6GRR - chains A and B; structure by X-ray diffraction, 1.70 A resolution.

== Chain A ==
Name: Amine oxidase
Source organism: Escherichia coli
Notes: EC 1.4.3.-
UniProt: A0A2K0PX72 (A0A2K0PX72_ECOLX); residues 7-724 here correspond to UniProt positions 37-754 (UniProt number = residue number + 30)
Sequence (718 residues; numbered 7 to 724; the number before each row is that of its first residue):
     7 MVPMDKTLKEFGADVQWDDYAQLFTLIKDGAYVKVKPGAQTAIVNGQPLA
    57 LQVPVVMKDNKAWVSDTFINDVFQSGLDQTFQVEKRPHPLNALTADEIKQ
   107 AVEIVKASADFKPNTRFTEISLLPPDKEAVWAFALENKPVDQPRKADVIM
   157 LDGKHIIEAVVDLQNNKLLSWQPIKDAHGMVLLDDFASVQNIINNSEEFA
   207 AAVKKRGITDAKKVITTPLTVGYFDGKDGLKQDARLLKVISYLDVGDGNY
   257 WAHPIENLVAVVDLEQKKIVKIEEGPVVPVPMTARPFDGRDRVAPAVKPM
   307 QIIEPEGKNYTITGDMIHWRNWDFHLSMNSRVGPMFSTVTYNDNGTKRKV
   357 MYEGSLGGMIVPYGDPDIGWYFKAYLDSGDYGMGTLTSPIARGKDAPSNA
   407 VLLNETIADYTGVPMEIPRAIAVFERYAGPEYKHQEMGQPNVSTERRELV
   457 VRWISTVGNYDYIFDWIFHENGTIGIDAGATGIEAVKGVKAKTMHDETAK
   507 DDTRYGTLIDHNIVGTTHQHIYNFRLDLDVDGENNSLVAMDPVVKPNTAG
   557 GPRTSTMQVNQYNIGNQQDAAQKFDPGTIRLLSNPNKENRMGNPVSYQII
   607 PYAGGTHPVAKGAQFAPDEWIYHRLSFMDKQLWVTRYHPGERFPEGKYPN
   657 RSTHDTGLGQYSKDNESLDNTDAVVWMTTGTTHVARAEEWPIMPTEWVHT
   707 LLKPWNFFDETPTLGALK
Differences from the reference sequence: engineered mutation Phe-342 (Ile372 in A0A2K0PX72), Gln-573 (Glu603 in A0A2K0PX72)
Metal / ion sites: Cu ion: Tyr-466, His-524, His-526, His-689; Ca2+: Asp-533, Leu-534, Asp-535, Asp-678, Ala-679
From the paper describing this entry:
  - Ca2+ coordination: Asp-533, Asp-678 (citing earlier work)
  - mutagenesis - I342F/E573Q: abolished binding to Ca2+
  - mutagenesis - I342F: unchanged catalytic activity
  - mutagenesis - I342F/E573Q: decreased catalytic activity
  - Cu ion coordination: Tyr-466
  - conformationally variable residues (order/disorder transition, side-chain flip): Asp-383, His-526, Asn-569 to Gln-574, Tyr-667 to Ser-673, Met-699
  - contacts within the chain: Phe-342/Trp-472 (pi stacking)

== Chain B ==
Name: Amine oxidase
Source organism: Escherichia coli
Notes: EC 1.4.3.-
UniProt: A0A2K0PX72 (A0A2K0PX72_ECOLX); residues 6-725 here correspond to UniProt positions 36-755 (UniProt number = residue number + 30)
Sequence (720 residues; row label = number of the first residue in the row):
     6 HMVPMDKTLKEFGADVQWDDYAQLFTLIKDGAYVKVKPGAQTAIVNGQPL
    56 ALQVPVVMKDNKAWVSDTFINDVFQSGLDQTFQVEKRPHPLNALTADEIK
   106 QAVEIVKASADFKPNTRFTEISLLPPDKEAVWAFALENKPVDQPRKADVI
   156 MLDGKHIIEAVVDLQNNKLLSWQPIKDAHGMVLLDDFASVQNIINNSEEF
   206 AAAVKKRGITDAKKVITTPLTVGYFDGKDGLKQDARLLKVISYLDVGDGN
   256 YWAHPIENLVAVVDLEQKKIVKIEEGPVVPVPMTARPFDGRDRVAPAVKP
   306 MQIIEPEGKNYTITGDMIHWRNWDFHLSMNSRVGPMFSTVTYNDNGTKRK
   356 VMYEGSLGGMIVPYGDPDIGWYFKAYLDSGDYGMGTLTSPIARGKDAPSN
   406 AVLLNETIADYTGVPMEIPRAIAVFERYAGPEYKHQEMGQPNVSTERREL
   456 VVRWISTVGNYDYIFDWIFHENGTIGIDAGATGIEAVKGVKAKTMHDETA
   506 KDDTRYGTLIDHNIVGTTHQHIYNFRLDLDVDGENNSLVAMDPVVKPNTA
   556 GGPRTSTMQVNQYNIGNQQDAAQKFDPGTIRLLSNPNKENRMGNPVSYQI
   606 IPYAGGTHPVAKGAQFAPDEWIYHRLSFMDKQLWVTRYHPGERFPEGKYP
   656 NRSTHDTGLGQYSKDNESLDNTDAVVWMTTGTTHVARAEEWPIMPTEWVH
   706 TLLKPWNFFDETPTLGALKK
Differences from the reference sequence: engineered mutation Phe-342 (Ile372 in A0A2K0PX72), Gln-573 (Glu603 in A0A2K0PX72)
Metal / ion sites: Cu ion: Tyr-466, His-524, His-526, His-689; Ca2+: Asp-533, Leu-534, Asp-535, Asp-678, Ala-679

== Interface between chain A and chain B ==
Residue-residue contacts (344):
  Asp-24(A) / Lys-40(B)  salt bridge
  Tyr-26(A) / Leu-29(B)  hydrophobic
  Tyr-26(A) / Lys-40(B)
  Tyr-26(A) / Val-41(B)
  Tyr-26(A) / Lys-42(B)  hydrogen bond (side chain-backbone)
  Tyr-26(A) / Ala-45(B)
  Tyr-26(A) / Thr-47(B)  hydrogen bond (side chain-backbone)
  Tyr-26(A) / Ala-48(B)
  Tyr-26(A) / Ile-49(B)  hydrophobic
  Leu-29(A) / Tyr-26(B)  hydrophobic
  Lys-40(A) / Asp-24(B)  salt bridge
  Lys-40(A) / Tyr-26(B)
  Val-41(A) / Tyr-26(B)
  Lys-42(A) / Tyr-26(B)  hydrogen bond (backbone-side chain)
  Ala-45(A) / Tyr-26(B)
  Thr-47(A) / Tyr-26(B)  hydrogen bond (backbone-side chain)
  Ala-48(A) / Tyr-26(B)
  Ile-49(A) / Tyr-26(B)  hydrophobic
  Phe-230(A) / Pro-558(B)  hydrophobic
  Lys-233(A) / Pro-558(B)
  Tyr-256(A) / Glu-442(B)  hydrogen bond
  Trp-257(A) / Glu-442(B)  hydrogen bond
  Arg-291(A) / Arg-596(B)
  Phe-293(A) / His-440(B)
  Phe-293(A) / Val-448(B)
  Asp-294(A) / Val-448(B)
  Arg-296(A) / Lys-724(B)  hydrogen bond (backbone-side chain)
  Asp-297(A) / Ala-722(B)
  Asp-297(A) / Leu-723(B)
  Asp-297(A) / Lys-724(B)  hydrogen bond (backbone-backbone)
  Asp-297(A) / Lys-725(B)
  Arg-298(A) / Glu-716(B)  salt bridge
  Arg-298(A) / Leu-720(B)
  Arg-298(A) / Gly-721(B)  hydrogen bond (side chain-backbone)
  Arg-298(A) / Ala-722(B)
  Arg-298(A) / Leu-723(B)
  Arg-298(A) / Lys-724(B)
  Val-299(A) / Ala-722(B)  hydrogen bond (backbone-backbone)
  Val-299(A) / Lys-724(B)
  Val-303(A) / Asn-315(B)
  Val-303(A) / Arg-326(B)
  Val-303(A) / Arg-453(B)
  Lys-304(A) / Glu-312(B)  hydrogen bond (side chain-backbone)
  Lys-304(A) / Gly-313(B)
  Lys-304(A) / Lys-314(B)  hydrogen bond (side chain-backbone)
  Lys-304(A) / Asn-315(B)  hydrogen bond (backbone-side chain)
  Pro-305(A) / Glu-310(B)
  Pro-305(A) / Pro-311(B)
  Pro-305(A) / Glu-312(B)
  Met-306(A) / Ile-309(B)
  Met-306(A) / Glu-310(B)
  Met-306(A) / Asn-405(B)
  Met-306(A) / Glu-431(B)
  Met-306(A) / Arg-453(B)
  Gln-307(A) / Gln-307(B)
  Gln-307(A) / Ile-308(B)
  Gln-307(A) / Ile-309(B)  hydrogen bond (backbone-backbone)
  Ile-308(A) / Gln-307(B)
  Ile-309(A) / Met-306(B)
  Ile-309(A) / Gln-307(B)  hydrogen bond (backbone-backbone)
  Glu-310(A) / Pro-305(B)
  Glu-310(A) / Met-306(B)
  Pro-311(A) / Pro-305(B)
  Glu-312(A) / Lys-304(B)  hydrogen bond (backbone-side chain)
  Glu-312(A) / Pro-305(B)
  Gly-313(A) / Lys-304(B)
  Lys-314(A) / Lys-304(B)  hydrogen bond (backbone-side chain)
  Asn-315(A) / Lys-304(B)  hydrogen bond (side chain-backbone)
  Arg-326(A) / Ala-302(B)  hydrogen bond (side chain-backbone)
  Arg-326(A) / Val-303(B)
  Pro-368(A) / Met-563(B)
  Tyr-369(A) / Arg-559(B)  hydrogen bond (backbone-side chain)
  Tyr-369(A) / Met-563(B)
  Gly-370(A) / Arg-559(B)
  Gly-370(A) / Thr-562(B)
  Gly-370(A) / Met-563(B)  hydrogen bond (backbone-backbone)
  Asp-371(A) / Arg-559(B)
  Pro-372(A) / Asn-553(B)
  Pro-372(A) / Ala-555(B)  hydrophobic
  Pro-372(A) / Thr-562(B)
  Tyr-377(A) / Pro-558(B)  hydrophobic
  Tyr-377(A) / Arg-559(B)  hydrogen bond (backbone-side chain)
  Leu-392(A) / Met-443(B)  hydrophobic
  Ser-394(A) / Lys-439(B)
  Ser-394(A) / Gln-441(B)
  Pro-395(A) / Lys-439(B)
  Ala-397(A) / Asn-447(B)
  Ala-397(A) / Ser-449(B)
  Gly-399(A) / Tyr-433(B)
  Gly-399(A) / Glu-451(B)
  Lys-400(A) / Tyr-433(B)  hydrogen bond (backbone-side chain)
  Lys-400(A) / Gly-435(B)
  Lys-400(A) / Pro-436(B)
  Lys-400(A) / Ser-449(B)  hydrogen bond (side chain-backbone)
  Asp-401(A) / Tyr-433(B)
  Asp-401(A) / Pro-436(B)
  Asp-401(A) / Lys-439(B)  salt bridge
  Asp-401(A) / Ser-449(B)  hydrogen bond
  Ala-402(A) / Tyr-433(B)  hydrogen bond (backbone-side chain)
  Pro-403(A) / Tyr-433(B)
  Asn-405(A) / Met-306(B)
  Glu-431(A) / Met-306(B)
  Tyr-433(A) / Lys-400(B)  hydrogen bond (side chain-backbone)
  Tyr-433(A) / Asp-401(B)
  Tyr-433(A) / Ala-402(B)  hydrogen bond (side chain-backbone)
  Tyr-433(A) / Pro-403(B)
  Tyr-433(A) / Arg-458(B)
  Gly-435(A) / Lys-400(B)
  Pro-436(A) / Lys-400(B)
  Pro-436(A) / Asp-401(B)
  Pro-436(A) / Ile-469(B)  hydrophobic
  Pro-436(A) / Thr-701(B)  hydrogen bond (backbone-side chain)
  Glu-437(A) / Pro-700(B)
  Glu-437(A) / Thr-701(B)  hydrogen bond (backbone-backbone)
  Tyr-438(A) / Thr-487(B)
  Tyr-438(A) / Ile-698(B)  hydrophobic
  Tyr-438(A) / Met-699(B)
  Tyr-438(A) / Thr-701(B)
  Lys-439(A) / Ser-394(B)
  Lys-439(A) / Pro-395(B)
  Lys-439(A) / Asp-401(B)  salt bridge
  Lys-439(A) / Ile-460(B)
  Lys-439(A) / Asp-467(B)
  Lys-439(A) / Thr-487(B)  hydrogen bond (backbone-side chain)
  Lys-439(A) / Gly-488(B)  hydrogen bond (backbone-backbone)
  Lys-439(A) / Ile-698(B)
  His-440(A) / Phe-293(B)
  His-440(A) / Thr-462(B)
  His-440(A) / Gly-464(B)
  His-440(A) / Asn-465(B)  hydrogen bond (side chain-backbone)
  His-440(A) / Asp-467(B)  salt bridge
  His-440(A) / Ile-489(B)
  Gln-441(A) / Ser-394(B)
  Gln-441(A) / Thr-462(B)
  Gln-441(A) / Asp-467(B)  hydrogen bond (backbone-side chain)
  Glu-442(A) / Tyr-256(B)  hydrogen bond
  Glu-442(A) / Trp-257(B)  hydrogen bond
  Met-443(A) / Leu-392(B)  hydrophobic
  Asn-447(A) / Ala-397(B)
  Val-448(A) / Phe-293(B)
  Val-448(A) / Asp-294(B)
  Ser-449(A) / Lys-400(B)
  Ser-449(A) / Asp-401(B)  hydrogen bond
  Glu-451(A) / Gly-399(B)
  Arg-452(A) / Pro-700(B)
  Arg-452(A) / Thr-701(B)  hydrogen bond (side chain-backbone)
  Arg-453(A) / Met-306(B)
  Arg-458(A) / Tyr-433(B)
  Arg-458(A) / Gly-435(B)
  Ile-460(A) / Lys-439(B)
  Thr-462(A) / His-440(B)
  Thr-462(A) / Gln-441(B)
  Gly-464(A) / His-440(B)
  Asn-465(A) / His-440(B)  hydrogen bond (backbone-side chain)
  Asp-467(A) / Lys-439(B)
  Asp-467(A) / His-440(B)  salt bridge
  Asp-467(A) / Gln-441(B)  hydrogen bond (side chain-backbone)
  Ile-469(A) / Pro-436(B)  hydrophobic
  Asn-477(A) / Pro-700(B)
  Thr-487(A) / Tyr-438(B)
  Thr-487(A) / Lys-439(B)  hydrogen bond (side chain-backbone)
  Gly-488(A) / Lys-439(B)  hydrogen bond (backbone-backbone)
  Ile-489(A) / His-440(B)
  Thr-499(A) / Arg-596(B)
  Thr-499(A) / Met-597(B)
  Met-500(A) / Met-597(B)  hydrogen bond (backbone-backbone)
  Met-500(A) / Gly-598(B)
  Met-500(A) / Asn-599(B)
  His-501(A) / Glu-594(B)  salt bridge
  Arg-510(A) / Met-563(B)
  Arg-510(A) / Gln-564(B)
  Tyr-511(A) / Thr-562(B)
  Tyr-511(A) / Met-563(B)
  Tyr-511(A) / Gln-564(B)
  Leu-514(A) / Met-597(B)
  Leu-514(A) / Asn-599(B)
  Ile-515(A) / Met-597(B)
  Asp-516(A) / Arg-596(B)  salt bridge
  Asp-516(A) / Met-597(B)
  His-517(A) / Arg-596(B)  hydrogen bond
  His-517(A) / Met-597(B)
  His-524(A) / Met-563(B)
  Pro-548(A) / Gln-620(B)
  Val-550(A) / Gln-620(B)
  Val-550(A) / Phe-621(B)
  Val-550(A) / Ala-622(B)
  Asn-553(A) / Pro-372(B)
  Ala-555(A) / Pro-372(B)  hydrophobic
  Pro-558(A) / Phe-230(B)  hydrophobic
  Pro-558(A) / Lys-233(B)
  Pro-558(A) / Tyr-377(B)  hydrophobic
  Arg-559(A) / Tyr-369(B)  hydrogen bond (side chain-backbone)
  Arg-559(A) / Gly-370(B)
  Arg-559(A) / Asp-371(B)
  Arg-559(A) / Tyr-377(B)  hydrogen bond (side chain-backbone)
  Arg-559(A) / Phe-621(B)
  Arg-559(A) / Glu-625(B)  salt bridge
  Thr-560(A) / Ala-622(B)
  Thr-560(A) / Asp-624(B)  hydrogen bond
  Thr-560(A) / Glu-625(B)  hydrogen bond (backbone-side chain)
  Ser-561(A) / Phe-621(B)
  Ser-561(A) / Ala-622(B)  hydrogen bond (side chain-backbone)
  Ser-561(A) / Glu-625(B)  hydrogen bond
  Thr-562(A) / Gly-370(B)
  Thr-562(A) / Pro-372(B)
  Thr-562(A) / Tyr-511(B)
  Met-563(A) / Pro-368(B)
  Met-563(A) / Tyr-369(B)
  Met-563(A) / Gly-370(B)  hydrogen bond (backbone-backbone)
  Met-563(A) / Arg-510(B)
  Met-563(A) / Tyr-511(B)
  Met-563(A) / His-524(B)
  Met-563(A) / Gln-620(B)
  Met-563(A) / Phe-621(B)  hydrophobic
  Gln-564(A) / Arg-510(B)
  Gln-564(A) / Tyr-511(B)
  Asp-581(A) / Lys-617(B)  salt bridge
  Pro-582(A) / Pro-614(B)
  Pro-582(A) / Val-615(B)  hydrogen bond (backbone-backbone)
  Gly-583(A) / Val-615(B)
  Ile-585(A) / Pro-614(B)  hydrophobic
  Glu-594(A) / His-501(B)  salt bridge
  Asn-595(A) / Ala-693(B)
  Arg-596(A) / Arg-291(B)
  Arg-596(A) / Thr-499(B)
  Arg-596(A) / Asp-516(B)  salt bridge
  Arg-596(A) / His-517(B)  hydrogen bond
  Met-597(A) / Thr-499(B)
  Met-597(A) / Met-500(B)  hydrogen bond (backbone-backbone)
  Met-597(A) / Leu-514(B)
  Met-597(A) / Ile-515(B)
  Met-597(A) / Asp-516(B)
  Met-597(A) / His-517(B)
  Gly-598(A) / Met-500(B)
  Asn-599(A) / Met-500(B)
  Asn-599(A) / Leu-514(B)
  Tyr-608(A) / Pro-582(B)
  Tyr-608(A) / Tyr-608(B)
  Ala-609(A) / Gly-610(B)
  Ala-609(A) / Gly-611(B)  hydrogen bond (backbone-backbone)
  Gly-610(A) / Ala-609(B)
  Gly-610(A) / Gly-610(B)
  Gly-611(A) / Ala-609(B)  hydrogen bond (backbone-backbone)
  Thr-612(A) / Leu-707(B)
  Thr-612(A) / Lys-709(B)  hydrogen bond (backbone-side chain)
  His-613(A) / Lys-709(B)
  Pro-614(A) / Pro-582(B)
  Pro-614(A) / Ile-585(B)  hydrophobic
  Val-615(A) / Pro-582(B)  hydrogen bond (backbone-backbone)
  Val-615(A) / Gly-583(B)
  Gln-620(A) / Pro-548(B)
  Gln-620(A) / Val-550(B)
  Gln-620(A) / Met-563(B)
  Phe-621(A) / Val-550(B)
  Phe-621(A) / Arg-559(B)
  Phe-621(A) / Ser-561(B)
  Phe-621(A) / Met-563(B)  hydrophobic
  Ala-622(A) / Val-550(B)
  Ala-622(A) / Thr-560(B)
  Ala-622(A) / Ser-561(B)  hydrogen bond (backbone-side chain)
  Asp-624(A) / Thr-560(B)  hydrogen bond
  Glu-625(A) / Arg-559(B)  salt bridge
  Glu-625(A) / Thr-560(B)  hydrogen bond (side chain-backbone)
  Glu-625(A) / Ser-561(B)  hydrogen bond
  Val-690(A) / Ile-585(B)  hydrophobic
  Val-690(A) / Trp-711(B)
  Ala-691(A) / Trp-711(B)
  Arg-692(A) / Lys-709(B)
  Arg-692(A) / Pro-710(B)  hydrogen bond (side chain-backbone)
  Arg-692(A) / Trp-711(B)
  Arg-692(A) / Asn-712(B)
  Ala-693(A) / Asn-595(B)
  Ala-693(A) / Asn-712(B)  hydrogen bond (backbone-side chain)
  Ala-693(A) / Phe-714(B)
  Ala-693(A) / Asp-715(B)
  Ala-693(A) / Glu-716(B)
  Ala-693(A) / Thr-717(B)
  Glu-694(A) / Pro-710(B)
  Glu-694(A) / Trp-711(B)
  Glu-694(A) / Asn-712(B)  hydrogen bond (side chain-backbone)
  Glu-694(A) / Phe-713(B)  hydrogen bond (side chain-backbone)
  Glu-694(A) / Phe-714(B)  hydrogen bond (side chain-backbone)
  Glu-694(A) / Glu-716(B)
  Glu-694(A) / Thr-717(B)
  Glu-694(A) / Pro-718(B)
  Trp-696(A) / Glu-716(B)
  Trp-696(A) / Thr-717(B)  hydrogen bond (backbone-backbone)
  Pro-697(A) / Thr-717(B)
  Pro-697(A) / Leu-720(B)
  Ile-698(A) / Tyr-438(B)  hydrophobic
  Ile-698(A) / His-440(B)
  Ile-698(A) / Thr-717(B)  hydrogen bond (backbone-side chain)
  Ile-698(A) / Leu-720(B)  hydrophobic
  Met-699(A) / Tyr-438(B)
  Pro-700(A) / Glu-437(B)
  Pro-700(A) / Arg-452(B)
  Pro-700(A) / Asn-477(B)
  Thr-701(A) / Pro-436(B)  hydrogen bond (side chain-backbone)
  Thr-701(A) / Glu-437(B)  hydrogen bond (backbone-backbone)
  Thr-701(A) / Tyr-438(B)
  Thr-701(A) / Arg-452(B)  hydrogen bond (backbone-side chain)
  Glu-702(A) / Lys-709(B)  salt bridge
  Leu-707(A) / Thr-612(B)
  Lys-709(A) / Thr-612(B)  hydrogen bond (side chain-backbone)
  Lys-709(A) / His-613(B)
  Lys-709(A) / Arg-692(B)
  Lys-709(A) / Glu-702(B)  salt bridge
  Pro-710(A) / Arg-692(B)  hydrogen bond (backbone-side chain)
  Pro-710(A) / Glu-694(B)
  Trp-711(A) / Val-690(B)
  Trp-711(A) / Ala-691(B)
  Trp-711(A) / Arg-692(B)
  Trp-711(A) / Glu-694(B)
  Asn-712(A) / Arg-692(B)
  Asn-712(A) / Ala-693(B)  hydrogen bond (side chain-backbone)
  Asn-712(A) / Glu-694(B)  hydrogen bond (backbone-side chain)
  Phe-713(A) / Glu-694(B)  hydrogen bond (backbone-side chain)
  Phe-714(A) / Ala-693(B)
  Phe-714(A) / Glu-694(B)  hydrogen bond (backbone-side chain)
  Asp-715(A) / Ala-693(B)
  Glu-716(A) / Arg-291(B)  salt bridge
  Glu-716(A) / Arg-298(B)  salt bridge
  Glu-716(A) / Ala-693(B)
  Glu-716(A) / Glu-694(B)
  Glu-716(A) / Trp-696(B)
  Thr-717(A) / Ala-693(B)
  Thr-717(A) / Glu-694(B)
  Thr-717(A) / Trp-696(B)  hydrogen bond (backbone-backbone)
  Thr-717(A) / Pro-697(B)
  Thr-717(A) / Ile-698(B)  hydrogen bond (side chain-backbone)
  Pro-718(A) / Glu-694(B)
  Leu-720(A) / Phe-293(B)
  Leu-720(A) / Arg-298(B)
  Leu-720(A) / Pro-697(B)
  Gly-721(A) / Arg-298(B)  hydrogen bond (backbone-side chain)
  Ala-722(A) / Arg-298(B)
  Ala-722(A) / Val-299(B)  hydrogen bond (backbone-backbone)
  Leu-723(A) / Asp-297(B)
  Leu-723(A) / Arg-298(B)
  Leu-723(A) / Val-299(B)
  Lys-724(A) / Arg-296(B)  hydrogen bond (side chain-backbone)
  Lys-724(A) / Asp-297(B)  hydrogen bond (backbone-backbone)
  Lys-724(A) / Arg-298(B)
  Lys-724(A) / Val-299(B)
Other interface residues (no listed pair), chain A (169 interface residues in all): Ala-27, Asp-234, Asp-373, Trp-376, Lys-498, Thr-513, Thr-523, Gln-525, Met-546, Val-549, Gly-556, Val-565, Thr-584, Gln-604, Ile-606, Thr-688, Glu-695, Trp-703
Other interface residues (no listed pair), chain B (173 interface residues in all): Ala-27, Asp-234, Pro-292, Gly-295, Asp-373, Trp-376, Arg-432, Lys-498, Thr-513, Thr-523, Gln-525, Met-546, Val-549, Gly-556, Thr-584, Gln-604, Ile-606, Thr-688, Glu-695, Trp-703

== Overview ==
Chain A and chain B form an interface of 169 and 173 residues respectively, with 84 hydrogen bonds and 18 salt
bridges. Among the polar pairs are Asp-24(A)/Lys-40(B), Lys-40(A)/Asp-24(B) and Arg-298(A)/Glu-716(B). From
the paper: I342F/E573Q of chain A abolish binding to Ca2+; Ca2+ coordination by Asp-533(A) and Asp-678(A).
Chain A is Amine oxidase and chain B is Amine oxidase, both from Escherichia coli; the structure, Crystal
structure of Escherichia coli amine oxidase mutant I342F/E573Q, was determined by X-ray diffraction (same
publication as 6EZZ).
